6JQL - chains A and D of the 6 polymer chains in the assembly; structure by electron microscopy, 2.90 A resolution.

# Chain A (and D)
Protein: Bifunctional protein PaaZ
From: Escherichia coli K-12
Notes: EC 3.3.2.12; chain D of this document is another copy of the same molecule, construct and numbering; everything in this record applies to it too
UniProtKB: P77455 (PAAZ_ECOLI); residue numbers follow UniProt; this construct covers 2-681
Sequence (688 residues; numbered -6 to 681; the number before each row is that of its first residue; numbers below 1 keep their minus sign (Met-6 is residue -6)):
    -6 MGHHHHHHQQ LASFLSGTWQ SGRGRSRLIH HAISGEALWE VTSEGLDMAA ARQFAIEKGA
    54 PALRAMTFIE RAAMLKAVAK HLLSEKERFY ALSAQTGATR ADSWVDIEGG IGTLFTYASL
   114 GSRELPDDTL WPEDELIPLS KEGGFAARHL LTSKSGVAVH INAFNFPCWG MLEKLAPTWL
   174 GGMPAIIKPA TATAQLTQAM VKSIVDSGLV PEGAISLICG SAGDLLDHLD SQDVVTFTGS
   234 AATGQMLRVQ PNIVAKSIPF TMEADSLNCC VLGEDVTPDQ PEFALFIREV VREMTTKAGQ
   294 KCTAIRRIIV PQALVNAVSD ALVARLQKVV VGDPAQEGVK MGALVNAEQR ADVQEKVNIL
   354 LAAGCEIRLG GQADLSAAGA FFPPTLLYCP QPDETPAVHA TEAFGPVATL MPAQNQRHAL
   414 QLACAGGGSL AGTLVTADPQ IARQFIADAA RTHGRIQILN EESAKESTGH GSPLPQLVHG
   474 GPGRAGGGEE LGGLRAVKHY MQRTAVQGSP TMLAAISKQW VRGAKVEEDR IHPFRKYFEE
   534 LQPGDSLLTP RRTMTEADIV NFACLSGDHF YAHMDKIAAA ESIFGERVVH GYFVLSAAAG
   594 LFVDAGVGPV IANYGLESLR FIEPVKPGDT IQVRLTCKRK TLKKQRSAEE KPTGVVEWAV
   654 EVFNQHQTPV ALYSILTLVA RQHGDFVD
Not modelled in the structure: -6 to 1, 680-681
Differences from the reference sequence: initiating methionine (-6); expression tag (-5 to 1)
From the paper describing this entry:
  - catalytic residues: Glu256, Cys295, Asp561, His566 (citing earlier work)
  - contacts within the chain: Glu256-His472 (hydrogen bond), Cys295-His472 (hydrogen bond), Asp561-His583 (hydrogen bond)
  - self-association interface (contacts with another copy of this molecule): Ile449 to Glu459
  - mutagenesis - K69A, R613A, K636A: decreased growth
  - mutagenesis - C295A: abolished growth in response to PA as the sole carbon source
  - mutagenesis - K69A: unchanged stability

# Interface between chain A and chain D
Residue-residue contacts (4):
  Cys557(A) - Cys557(D)
  Cys557(A) - Leu558(D)  hydrophobic
  Leu558(A) - Cys557(D)  hydrophobic
  Gly560(A) - His562(D)
Other interface residues (no listed pair), chain A (4 interface residues in all): His562
Other interface residues (no listed pair), chain D (4 interface residues in all): Gly560

# In short
The chain A/chain D interface involves 4 residues from each chain. From the paper: catalytic residues
Glu256(A), Cys295(A) and Asp561(A) among others; K69A, R613A and K636A of chain A reduce growth.
Chain A and chain D are both Bifunctional protein PaaZ (Escherichia coli K-12); the structure, Structure of
PaaZ, a bifunctional enzyme, was determined by electron microscopy together with 6JQM, 6JQN and 6JQO from the
same study.
